8G3L - chains A and B of the 5 polymer chains in the assembly; structure by electron microscopy, 3.50 A resolution.

Chain A:
Name: Bacitracin export permease protein BceB
From: Bacillus subtilis subsp. subtilis str. 168
UniProt: O34741 (BCEB_BACSU); numbering as in UniProt (aligned over 1-646)
Chain sequence (646 residues; each row starts with the number of its first residue):
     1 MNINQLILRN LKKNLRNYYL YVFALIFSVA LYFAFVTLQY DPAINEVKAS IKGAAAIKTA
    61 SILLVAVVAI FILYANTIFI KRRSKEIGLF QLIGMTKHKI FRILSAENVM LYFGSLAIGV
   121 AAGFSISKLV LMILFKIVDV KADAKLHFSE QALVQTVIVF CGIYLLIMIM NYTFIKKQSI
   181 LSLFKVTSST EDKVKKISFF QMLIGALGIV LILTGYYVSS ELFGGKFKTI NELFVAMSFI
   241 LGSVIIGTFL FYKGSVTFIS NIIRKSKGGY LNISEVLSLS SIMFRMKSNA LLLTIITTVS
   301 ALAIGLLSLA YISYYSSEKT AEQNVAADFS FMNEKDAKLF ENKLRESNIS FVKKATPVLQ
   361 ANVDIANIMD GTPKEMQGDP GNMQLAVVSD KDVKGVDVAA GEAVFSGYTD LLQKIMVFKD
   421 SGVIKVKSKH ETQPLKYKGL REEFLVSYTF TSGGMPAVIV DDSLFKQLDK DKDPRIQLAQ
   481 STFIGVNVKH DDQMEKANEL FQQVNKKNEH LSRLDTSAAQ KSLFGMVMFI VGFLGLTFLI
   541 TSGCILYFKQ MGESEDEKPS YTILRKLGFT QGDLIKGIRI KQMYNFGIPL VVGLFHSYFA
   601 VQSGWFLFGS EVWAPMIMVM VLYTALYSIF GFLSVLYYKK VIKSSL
Not modelled in the structure: 184-194
Residues lining bound ligands:
  - 6OU ([(2R)-1-[2-azanylethoxy(oxidanyl)phosphoryl]oxy-3-hexadecanoyloxy-propan-2-yl] (Z)-octadec-9-enoate), molecule 1: Leu15, Arg16, Tyr19, Leu20, Val22, Phe23, Ile26, Phe27, Ala30, Ala122, Ile629, Phe630
  - 6OU, molecule 2: Ile126, Ile133, Lys136, Ile137, Asp139, Leu307, Tyr311, Tyr314, Met528, Gly532, Phe533, Gly535, Leu536, Tyr623

Chain B:
Name: Bacitracin export ATP-binding protein BceA
From: Bacillus subtilis subsp. subtilis str. 168
UniProt: O34697 (BCEA_BACSU); residue numbers follow UniProt; this construct covers 2-253
Chain sequence (261 residues; row label = number of the first residue in the row; numbers below 1 keep their minus sign (Met-7 is residue -7)):
    -7 MSGHHHHHHV ILEANKIRKS YGNKLNKQEV LKGIDIHIEK GEFVSIMGAS GSGKTTLLNV
    53 LSSIDQVSHG TIHINGNDMT AMKEKQLAEF RKQHLGFIFQ DYNLLDTLTV KENILLPLSI
   113 TKLSKKEANR KFEEVAKELG IYELRDKYPN EISGGQKQRT SAGRAFIHDP SIIFADEPTG
   173 ALDSKSASDL LNKLSQLNQK RNATIIMVTH DPVAASYCGR VIFIKDGQMY TQLNKGGQDR
   233 QTFFQDIMKT QGVLGGVQHE H
Not modelled in the structure: -7 to 2, 247-253
Construct notes: expression tag (-7 to 1)
From the paper describing this entry:
  - mutagenesis - Y13A: decreased catalytic activity

How chain A and chain B interact:
Pairs across the interface (24; chain A residue first):
  Arg264(A) - Thr99(B)
  Arg264(A) - Glu104(B)  salt bridge
  Arg264(A) - Tyr140(B)
  Lys265(A) - Asp138(B)  salt bridge
  Gly269(A) - Glu104(B)
  Tyr270(A) - Leu110(B)  hydrogen bond (side chain-backbone)
  Tyr270(A) - Ser111(B)
  Tyr270(A) - Lys114(B)
  Tyr270(A) - Leu115(B)  hydrogen bond (side chain-backbone)
  Tyr270(A) - Ser116(B)
  Tyr270(A) - Ala120(B)  hydrophobic
  Leu271(A) - Glu104(B)
  Leu271(A) - Ser111(B)
  Asn272(A) - Ser111(B)
  Val276(A) - Leu100(B)  hydrophobic
  Ser280(A) - Thr99(B)  hydrogen bond
  Ile563(A) - Asn95(B)
  Leu564(A) - Leu97(B)  hydrophobic
  Leu564(A) - Leu108(B)  hydrophobic
  Lys566(A) - Phe91(B)
  Lys566(A) - Asn95(B)
  Leu567(A) - Arg156(B)
  Gly568(A) - Lys84(B)
  Phe569(A) - Ile112(B)  hydrophobic
Also at the interface, not in a pair above, chain A (17 interface residues in all): Lys195, Gly268, Asp573
Also at the interface, not in a pair above, chain B (22 interface residues in all): Thr101, Lys103, Leu107, Pro109

Overview:
17 residues of chain A face 22 of chain B across their interface, with 3 hydrogen bonds and 2 salt bridges.
Polar pairs include Arg264(A)-Glu104(B), Lys265(A)-Asp138(B) and Tyr270(A)-Leu110(B). Chain A binds compound
6OU. The paper reports that Y13A of chain B reduces catalytic activity.
Chain A is Bacitracin export permease protein BceB and chain B is Bacitracin export ATP-binding protein BceA,
both from Bacillus subtilis subsp. subtilis str. 168; the structure, BceAB-S nucleotide free BceS state 2, was
determined by electron microscopy (same publication as 8G3A, 8G3B, 8G3F, 8G4C and 8G4D).
